8EJ3 - chains C and D of the 9 polymer chains in the assembly; structure by electron microscopy, 3.13 A resolution.

# Chain C
Protein: DNA-directed RNA polymerase subunit beta
Source organism: Mycobacterium tuberculosis H37Rv
Notes: EC 2.7.7.6
Reference sequence: P9WGY9 (RPOB_MYCTU); numbering as in UniProt (aligned over 1-1178)
Chain sequence (1178 residues; row label = number of the first residue in the row):
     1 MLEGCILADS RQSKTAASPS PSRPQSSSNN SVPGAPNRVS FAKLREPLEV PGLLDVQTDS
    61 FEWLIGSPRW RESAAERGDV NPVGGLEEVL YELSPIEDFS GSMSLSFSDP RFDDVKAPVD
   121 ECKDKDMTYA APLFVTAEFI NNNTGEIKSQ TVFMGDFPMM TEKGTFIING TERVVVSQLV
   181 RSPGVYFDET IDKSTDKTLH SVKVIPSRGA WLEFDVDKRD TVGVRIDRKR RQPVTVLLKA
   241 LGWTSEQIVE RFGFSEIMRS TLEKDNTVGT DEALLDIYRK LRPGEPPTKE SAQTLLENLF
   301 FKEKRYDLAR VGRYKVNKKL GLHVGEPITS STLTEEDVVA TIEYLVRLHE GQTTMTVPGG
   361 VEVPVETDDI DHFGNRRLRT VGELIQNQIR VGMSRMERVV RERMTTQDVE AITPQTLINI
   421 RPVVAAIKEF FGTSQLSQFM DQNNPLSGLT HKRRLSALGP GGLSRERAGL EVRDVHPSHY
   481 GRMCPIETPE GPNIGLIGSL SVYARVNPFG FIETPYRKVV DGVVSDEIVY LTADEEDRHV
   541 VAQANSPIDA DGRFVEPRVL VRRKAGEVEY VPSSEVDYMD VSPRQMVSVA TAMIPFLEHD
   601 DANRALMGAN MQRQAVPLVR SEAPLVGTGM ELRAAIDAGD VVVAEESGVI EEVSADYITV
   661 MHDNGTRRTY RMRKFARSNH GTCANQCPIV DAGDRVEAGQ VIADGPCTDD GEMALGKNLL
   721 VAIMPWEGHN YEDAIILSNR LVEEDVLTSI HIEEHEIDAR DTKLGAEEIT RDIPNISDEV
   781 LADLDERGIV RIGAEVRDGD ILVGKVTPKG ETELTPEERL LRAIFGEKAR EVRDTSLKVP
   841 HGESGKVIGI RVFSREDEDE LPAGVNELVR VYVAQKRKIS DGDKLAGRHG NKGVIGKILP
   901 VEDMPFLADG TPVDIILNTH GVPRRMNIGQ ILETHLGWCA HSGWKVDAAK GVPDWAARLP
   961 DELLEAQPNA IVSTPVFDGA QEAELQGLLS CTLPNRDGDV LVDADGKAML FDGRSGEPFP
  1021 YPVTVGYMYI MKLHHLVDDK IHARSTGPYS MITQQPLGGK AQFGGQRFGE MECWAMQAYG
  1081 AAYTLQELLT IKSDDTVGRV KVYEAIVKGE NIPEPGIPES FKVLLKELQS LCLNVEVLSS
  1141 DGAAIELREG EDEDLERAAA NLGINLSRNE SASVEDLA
Unresolved in the structure: 1-29, 811-829, 1170-1178
Swiss-Prot annotation at these positions:
  - natural variant: Val423 (V423A: In strain: vr1), Leu436 (L436P: In strain: vr2), Ser437 (S437T: In strain: vr3), Gln438 to Asp441 (sequence variant, change not given here; In strain: RJ49), Gln438 (Q438L: In strain: vr4), Phe439 (F439V: In strain: RJ37), Met440 to Asn443 (deletion: In strain: RJ55), Asp441 (D441V: In strain: vr3), Leu449 to Lys452 (sequence variant, change not given here; In strain: RJ48), His451 (H451D: In strain: vr5; H451L: In strain: SP28; H451N: In strain: vr6; H451P: In strain: vr8; H451Q: In strain: vr1; H451R: In strain: vr7), Ser456 (S456L: In strain: vr11 and RJ37; S456Q: In strain: vr9; S456W: In strain: vr10), Leu458 (L458P: In strain: vr12 and SP22)
  - mutagenesis: Glu138 (E138R: Weakens interaction with TRCF and CarD), Ile147 (I147A: Weakens interaction with TRCF and CarD), Lys148 (K148A: Does not affect association with TRCF, but weakens interaction with CarD), Ser149 (S149A: Does not affect association with TRCF, but weakens interaction with CarD)

# Chain D
Protein: DNA-directed RNA polymerase subunit beta'
Source organism: Mycobacterium tuberculosis H37Rv
Notes: EC 2.7.7.6
Reference sequence: P9WGY7 (RPOC_MYCTU); residues 1-1316 here = UniProt positions 1-1316
Chain sequence (1316 residues; each row starts with the number of its first residue):
     1 MLDVNFFDEL RIGLATAEDI RQWSYGEVKK PETINYRTLK PEKDGLFCEK IFGPTRDWEC
    61 YCGKYKRVRF KGIICERCGV EVTRAKVRRE RMGHIELAAP VTHIWYFKGV PSRLGYLLDL
   121 APKDLEKIIY FAAYVITSVD EEMRHNELST LEAEMAVERK AVEDQRDGEL EARAQKLEAD
   181 LAELEAEGAK ADARRKVRDG GEREMRQIRD RAQRELDRLE DIWSTFTKLA PKQLIVDENL
   241 YRELVDRYGE YFTGAMGAES IQKLIENFDI DAEAESLRDV IRNGKGQKKL RALKRLKVVA
   301 AFQQSGNSPM GMVLDAVPVI PPELRPMVQL DGGRFATSDL NDLYRRVINR NNRLKRLIDL
   361 GAPEIIVNNE KRMLQESVDA LFDNGRRGRP VTGPGNRPLK SLSDLLKGKQ GRFRQNLLGK
   421 RVDYSGRSVI VVGPQLKLHQ CGLPKLMALE LFKPFVMKRL VDLNHAQNIK SAKRMVERQR
   481 PQVWDVLEEV IAEHPVLLNR APTLHRLGIQ AFEPMLVEGK AIQLHPLVCE AFNADFDGDQ
   541 MAVHLPLSAE AQAEARILML SSNNILSPAS GRPLAMPRLD MVTGLYYLTT EVPGDTGEYQ
   601 PASGDHPETG VYSSPAEAIM AADRGVLSVR AKIKVRLTQL RPPVEIEAEL FGHSGWQPGD
   661 AWMAETTLGR VMFNELLPLG YPFVNKQMHK KVQAAIINDL AERYPMIVVA QTVDKLKDAG
   721 FYWATRSGVT VSMADVLVPP RKKEILDHYE ERADKVEKQF QRGALNHDER NEALVEIWKE
   781 ATDEVGQALR EHYPDDNPII TIVDSGATGN FTQTRTLAGM KGLVTNPKGE FIPRPVKSSF
   841 REGLTVLEYF INTHGARKGL ADTALRTADS GYLTRRLVDV SQDVIVREHD CQTERGIVVE
   901 LAERAPDGTL IRDPYIETSA YARTLGTDAV DEAGNVIVER GQDLGDPEID ALLAAGITQV
   961 KVRSVLTCAT STGVCATCYG RSMATGKLVD IGEAVGIVAA QSIGEPGTQL TMRTFHQGGV
  1021 GEDITGGLPR VQELFEARVP RGKAPIADVT GRVRLEDGER FYKITIVPDD GGEEVVYDKI
  1081 SKRQRLRVFK HEDGSERVLS DGDHVEVGQQ LMEGSADPHE VLRVQGPREV QIHLVREVQE
  1141 VYRAQGVSIH DKHIEVIVRQ MLRRVTIIDS GSTEFLPGSL IDRAEFEAEN RRVVAEGGEP
  1201 AAGRPVLMGI TKASLATDSW LSAASFQETT RVLTDAAINC RSDKLNGLKE NVIIGKLIPA
  1261 GTGINRYRNI AVQPTEEARA AAYTIPSYED QYYSPDFGAA TGAAVPLDDY GYSDYR
Unresolved in the structure: 1, 1283-1316
Ion coordination: Zn2+ site 1: Cys62, Cys75, Cys78; Mg2+: Asp535, Asp537 (shared with 1 residue of chain R); Zn2+ site 2: Cys891, Cys968, Cys975, Cys978
Ligand contacts: phosphomethylphosphonic acid guanylate ester (G2P): Arg500, Pro502, Asn533, Asp535, Thr863, Gln1009, Met1012, Arg1013, His1016
Swiss-Prot annotation at these positions:
  - binding site (Zn(2+)): Cys60, Cys62, Cys75, Cys78, Cys891, Cys968, Cys975, Cys978
  - binding site (Mg(2+)): Asp535, Asp537, Asp539

# Chain C / chain D interface
Pairs across the interface - 259 pairs, chain C then chain D:
  Leu470(C) - Leu865(D)  hydrophobic
  Arg473(C) - Arg857(D)
  Arg473(C) - Leu865(D)
  Val475(C) - His854(D)
  Val475(C) - Arg857(D)
  His476(C) - Phe850(D)
  Tyr480(C) - Val846(D)
  Pro485(C) - Arg857(D)  hydrogen bond (backbone-side chain)
  Ile486(C) - Tyr849(D)  hydrophobic
  Glu490(C) - Leu860(D)
  Gly491(C) - Ala864(D)
  Ile494(C) - Leu860(D)  hydrophobic
  Gln543(C) - Val846(D)
  Gln543(C) - Leu847(D)
  Arg562(C) - Leu847(D)
  Val568(C) - Leu847(D)  hydrophobic
  Met586(C) - Val846(D)  hydrophobic
  Leu597(C) - Tyr849(D)
  Glu598(C) - Phe840(D)
  Glu598(C) - Gly843(D)
  Glu598(C) - Leu844(D)  hydrogen bond (backbone-backbone)
  His599(C) - Phe840(D)
  His599(C) - Arg841(D)  hydrogen bond (side chain-backbone)
  His599(C) - Glu842(D)
  Asp600(C) - Phe840(D)
  Asp600(C) - Tyr849(D)  hydrogen bond (backbone-side chain)
  Asp601(C) - Tyr849(D)
  Ala602(C) - Ala856(D)  hydrophobic
  Asn603(C) - Phe1015(D)
  Ala605(C) - Tyr849(D)
  Ile723(C) - Thr730(D)  hydrogen bond (backbone-side chain)
  Pro725(C) - Thr725(D)
  Pro725(C) - Val729(D)
  Trp726(C) - Thr725(D)
  Glu727(C) - Thr725(D)
  Glu727(C) - Arg726(D)  salt bridge
  Gly728(C) - Pro434(D)
  Gly728(C) - Phe721(D)
  His729(C) - Pro434(D)
  Tyr731(C) - Phe536(D)
  Tyr731(C) - Arg578(D)
  Tyr731(C) - Leu579(D)  hydrophobic
  Tyr731(C) - Asp580(D)
  Tyr731(C) - Met581(D)
  Tyr731(C) - Phe721(D)  hydrophobic
  Glu732(C) - Phe536(D)  hydrogen bond (backbone-backbone)
  Glu732(C) - Arg578(D)  salt bridge
  Asp733(C) - Phe536(D)
  Arg760(C) - Asp331(D)
  Lys763(C) - Arg37(D)
  Lys763(C) - Thr38(D)
  Arg797(C) - Arg478(D)
  Lys884(C) - Asp537(D)
  Lys892(C) - Asp537(D)
  Val894(C) - Val431(D)  hydrophobic
  Val894(C) - Phe536(D)
  Val894(C) - Gly538(D)
  Ile895(C) - Val431(D)
  Asn918(C) - Asp580(D)  hydrogen bond
  Thr919(C) - Val729(D)
  Thr919(C) - Thr730(D)
  His920(C) - Leu579(D)
  His920(C) - Thr583(D)  hydrogen bond
  Arg924(C) - Thr808(D)
  Arg924(C) - Gln813(D)
  Met926(C) - Gln813(D)
  Met926(C) - Leu817(D)  hydrophobic
  Met926(C) - Phe840(D)  hydrophobic
  Ile928(C) - Leu817(D)  hydrophobic
  Ile928(C) - Phe840(D)
  Leu932(C) - Met733(D)  hydrophobic
  His935(C) - Met733(D)
  Phe977(C) - Thr845(D)
  Glu982(C) - Arg841(D)
  Asp1005(C) - Ala734(D)
  Lys1007(C) - Thr730(D)
  Lys1007(C) - Ser732(D)
  Lys1007(C) - Asp735(D)  salt bridge
  Pro1020(C) - Arg726(D)
  Tyr1021(C) - Tyr587(D)
  Tyr1021(C) - Arg726(D)
  Tyr1021(C) - Ser727(D)
  Tyr1021(C) - Gly728(D)
  Thr1024(C) - Thr730(D)  hydrogen bond
  Thr1024(C) - Val731(D)  hydrogen bond (side chain-backbone)
  Thr1024(C) - Ser732(D)
  Val1037(C) - Val429(D)  hydrophobic
  Val1037(C) - Lys520(D)
  Asp1038(C) - Lys520(D)
  Lys1040(C) - Arg427(D)
  Lys1040(C) - Gln540(D)
  Ile1041(C) - Arg427(D)
  Ile1041(C) - Ser428(D)
  Ile1041(C) - Met447(D)  hydrophobic
  Ile1041(C) - Lys520(D)
  His1042(C) - Gly426(D)
  His1042(C) - Arg427(D)  hydrogen bond (backbone-backbone)
  His1042(C) - Met447(D)
  Ala1043(C) - Ser425(D)
  Ala1043(C) - Gly426(D)
  Ala1043(C) - Met447(D)  hydrophobic
  Ala1043(C) - Glu450(D)
  Arg1044(C) - Asp423(D)  salt bridge
  Arg1044(C) - Tyr424(D)  hydrogen bond (backbone-backbone)
  Arg1044(C) - Ser425(D)  hydrogen bond (backbone-backbone)
  Arg1044(C) - Glu450(D)
  Arg1044(C) - Leu451(D)
  Ser1045(C) - Asp423(D)
  Ser1045(C) - Tyr424(D)
  Ser1045(C) - Glu450(D)
  Thr1046(C) - Asp423(D)
  Tyr1049(C) - Asp423(D)  hydrogen bond
  Met1051(C) - Arg89(D)  hydrogen bond (backbone-side chain)
  Ile1052(C) - Arg89(D)  hydrogen bond (backbone-side chain)
  Ile1052(C) - Pro326(D)
  Gln1054(C) - Arg89(D)
  Gln1055(C) - Asn416(D)  hydrogen bond (side chain-backbone)
  Gln1055(C) - Lys420(D)
  Pro1056(C) - Arg421(D)
  Pro1056(C) - Asp423(D)
  Leu1057(C) - Arg421(D)
  Gly1058(C) - Arg421(D)
  Phe1063(C) - Glu450(D)
  Gly1065(C) - Arg421(D)  hydrogen bond (backbone-side chain)
  Gly1065(C) - Val422(D)
  Gly1065(C) - Ser425(D)
  Gln1066(C) - Lys420(D)
  Gln1066(C) - Arg421(D)
  Gln1066(C) - Val422(D)  hydrogen bond (backbone-backbone)
  Gln1066(C) - Ser425(D)  hydrogen bond (backbone-side chain)
  Gln1066(C) - Gly426(D)
  Gln1066(C) - Arg427(D)
  Arg1067(C) - Arg414(D)
  Arg1067(C) - Gln415(D)  hydrogen bond (side chain-backbone)
  Arg1067(C) - Gly419(D)  hydrogen bond (side chain-backbone)
  Arg1067(C) - Lys420(D)
  Phe1068(C) - Gly419(D)
  Phe1068(C) - Lys420(D)  hydrogen bond (backbone-backbone)
  Glu1070(C) - Leu418(D)
  Met1071(C) - Thr503(D)
  Glu1072(C) - Asn499(D)
  Glu1072(C) - Thr503(D)
  Cys1073(C) - Leu418(D)
  Trp1074(C) - Val878(D)
  Trp1074(C) - Ile997(D)
  Ala1075(C) - Ile509(D)  hydrophobic
  Met1076(C) - Met559(D)  hydrophobic
  Gln1077(C) - Gln882(D)
  Gln1077(C) - Ile997(D)
  Gln1077(C) - Leu1248(D)
  Gln1077(C) - Val1252(D)
  Ala1078(C) - Arg506(D)
  Ala1078(C) - Gln1001(D)
  Tyr1079(C) - Arg506(D)
  Tyr1079(C) - Leu507(D)
  Tyr1079(C) - Ile509(D)  hydrogen bond (side chain-backbone)
  Tyr1079(C) - Leu558(D)
  Tyr1079(C) - Met559(D)  hydrophobic
  Tyr1079(C) - Asn564(D)  hydrogen bond
  Gly1080(C) - Gly1261(D)
  Gly1080(C) - Thr1262(D)  hydrogen bond (backbone-backbone)
  Ala1081(C) - Glu554(D)
  Ala1082(C) - Glu554(D)  hydrogen bond (backbone-side chain)
  Ala1082(C) - Leu1257(D)
  Ala1082(C) - Ile1258(D)  hydrophobic
  Ala1082(C) - Thr1262(D)
  Ala1082(C) - Gly1263(D)
  Tyr1083(C) - Glu550(D)
  Tyr1083(C) - Glu554(D)
  Tyr1083(C) - Leu1257(D)  hydrophobic
  Tyr1083(C) - Thr1262(D)
  Tyr1083(C) - Arg1268(D)
  Thr1084(C) - Ala551(D)
  Thr1084(C) - Glu554(D)  hydrogen bond
  Gln1086(C) - Gly1255(D)
  Gln1086(C) - Leu1257(D)
  Glu1087(C) - Leu547(D)
  Glu1087(C) - Ser548(D)  hydrogen bond (side chain-backbone)
  Glu1087(C) - Ala551(D)
  Leu1088(C) - Val422(D)
  Leu1089(C) - Lys420(D)
  Leu1089(C) - Val1252(D)  hydrophobic
  Lys1092(C) - Asp423(D)  hydrogen bond (backbone-backbone)
  Lys1092(C) - Tyr424(D)
  Lys1092(C) - Leu545(D)  hydrogen bond (side chain-backbone)
  Ser1093(C) - Lys420(D)
  Ser1093(C) - Arg421(D)  hydrogen bond (side chain-backbone)
  Asp1094(C) - Lys420(D)
  Tyr1103(C) - Met457(D)
  Ile1106(C) - Pro454(D)  hydrophobic
  Ile1106(C) - Phe455(D)  hydrophobic
  Ile1106(C) - Leu547(D)  hydrophobic
  Val1107(C) - Lys458(D)
  Val1107(C) - Ile469(D)  hydrophobic
  Gly1116(C) - Val4(D)
  Ile1117(C) - Val4(D)  hydrophobic
  Ile1117(C) - Phe7(D)  hydrophobic
  Pro1118(C) - Ile1254(D)
  Glu1119(C) - Arg89(D)  salt bridge
  Ser1120(C) - Asn416(D)
  Ser1120(C) - Leu417(D)
  Leu1124(C) - Leu406(D)  hydrophobic
  Leu1124(C) - Phe413(D)  hydrophobic
  Leu1124(C) - Leu417(D)  hydrophobic
  Lys1126(C) - Glu90(D)
  Lys1126(C) - Met92(D)
  Lys1126(C) - Leu324(D)
  Glu1127(C) - Leu405(D)
  Glu1127(C) - Leu406(D)
  Glu1127(C) - Arg412(D)  salt bridge
  Leu1128(C) - Leu1233(D)  hydrophobic
  Gln1129(C) - Trp23(D)
  Ser1130(C) - Met92(D)
  Ser1130(C) - Pro318(D)
  Ser1130(C) - Ile320(D)
  Ser1130(C) - Leu402(D)
  Leu1131(C) - His103(D)
  Leu1131(C) - Trp105(D)  hydrophobic
  Leu1131(C) - Leu406(D)  hydrophobic
  Cys1132(C) - Ala15(D)
  Cys1132(C) - Pro318(D)
  Cys1132(C) - Phe382(D)  hydrophobic
  Leu1133(C) - Ile12(D)  hydrophobic
  Leu1133(C) - Gly13(D)
  Leu1133(C) - Trp23(D)
  Leu1133(C) - Tyr106(D)
  Leu1133(C) - Ala1237(D)  hydrophobic
  Asn1134(C) - Arg11(D)
  Asn1134(C) - Ile12(D)
  Asn1134(C) - Gly13(D)  hydrogen bond (backbone-backbone)
  Asn1134(C) - Ala15(D)
  Asn1134(C) - Trp23(D)
  Val1135(C) - Arg11(D)
  Val1135(C) - Ile12(D)  hydrophobic
  Glu1136(C) - Leu10(D)
  Glu1136(C) - Arg11(D)  salt bridge
  Val1137(C) - Phe7(D)  hydrophobic
  Val1137(C) - Glu9(D)
  Val1137(C) - Leu10(D)  hydrophobic
  Leu1138(C) - Asp8(D)  hydrogen bond (backbone-backbone)
  Leu1138(C) - Glu9(D)  hydrogen bond (backbone-backbone)
  Leu1138(C) - Arg11(D)
  Ser1139(C) - Asp8(D)
  Ile1145(C) - Leu2(D)  hydrophobic
  Ile1145(C) - Phe7(D)  hydrophobic
  Leu1147(C) - Leu2(D)  hydrophobic
  Leu1147(C) - Phe7(D)  hydrophobic
  Arg1148(C) - Tyr25(D)  hydrogen bond
  Glu1149(C) - Lys86(D)  salt bridge
  Glu1149(C) - Glu90(D)
  Asp1152(C) - Arg84(D)
  Asn1161(C) - Lys473(D)
  Leu1166(C) - Lys473(D)
  Leu1166(C) - Glu477(D)
  Ser1167(C) - Arg474(D)  hydrogen bond (backbone-side chain)
  Ser1167(C) - Glu477(D)
  Arg1168(C) - Lys470(D)
  Arg1168(C) - Arg474(D)
  Asn1169(C) - Arg474(D)  hydrogen bond
Also at the interface, not in a pair above, chain C (161 interface residues in all): Gly469, Asp474, Pro477, Thr488, Gly495, Asn545, Leu606, Met724, Ala734, His841, Gly882, Gly893, Val922, Pro923, Ile931, Gln986, Leu989, Asp1012, Pro1022, Gly1047, Thr1053, Gly1069, Leu1085, Thr1090, Val1102, Ile1112, Phe1121, Val1123, Ser1140, Ala1159, Ala1160
Also at the interface, not in a pair above, chain D (170 interface residues in all): Leu14, Asp19, Ile20, Leu314, Glu323, Tyr344, Val432, Lys453, Leu504, His505, Pro526, Ala534, Asp535, Ala542, His544, Pro546, Tyr722, Ala724, Ile799, Ile802, Thr816, Pro827, Arg834, Thr853, Lys858, Ala861, Arg866, Arg875, Ala994, Val998, Ile1253, Lys1256, Ala1260

# Overview
The interface between chain C and chain D involves 161 residues on one side and 170 on the other; the contacts
include 38 hydrogen bonds and 8 salt bridges. Polar pairs include Glu727(C)-Arg726(D), Glu732(C)-Arg578(D) and
Lys1007(C)-Asp735(D). Bound to chain D: phosphomethylphosphonic acid guanylate ester.
Chain C is DNA-directed RNA polymerase subunit beta and chain D is DNA-directed RNA polymerase subunit beta',
both from Mycobacterium tuberculosis H37Rv; the structure, M. tuberculosis RNAP pause escaped complex with
Bacillus subtilis NusG and GMPCPP, was determined by electron microscopy together with 8EHQ, 8EOE, 8EOF, 8EOS,
8EOT and 8EXY from the same study.
